Entry 6LR1 (X-ray diffraction, 2.50 A resolution); this record covers chains A and B.

== Chain A (and B) ==
Molecule: Hexachlorobenzene oxidative dehalogenase
From: Nocardioides sp. PD653
Notes: chain B of this document is another copy of the same molecule, construct and numbering; everything in this record applies to it too
Reference sequence: A0A1V1W347 (A0A1V1W347_9ACTN); residue numbers follow UniProt; this construct covers 1-451
Sequence (451 residues; numbered 1 to 451; the number before each row is that of its first residue):
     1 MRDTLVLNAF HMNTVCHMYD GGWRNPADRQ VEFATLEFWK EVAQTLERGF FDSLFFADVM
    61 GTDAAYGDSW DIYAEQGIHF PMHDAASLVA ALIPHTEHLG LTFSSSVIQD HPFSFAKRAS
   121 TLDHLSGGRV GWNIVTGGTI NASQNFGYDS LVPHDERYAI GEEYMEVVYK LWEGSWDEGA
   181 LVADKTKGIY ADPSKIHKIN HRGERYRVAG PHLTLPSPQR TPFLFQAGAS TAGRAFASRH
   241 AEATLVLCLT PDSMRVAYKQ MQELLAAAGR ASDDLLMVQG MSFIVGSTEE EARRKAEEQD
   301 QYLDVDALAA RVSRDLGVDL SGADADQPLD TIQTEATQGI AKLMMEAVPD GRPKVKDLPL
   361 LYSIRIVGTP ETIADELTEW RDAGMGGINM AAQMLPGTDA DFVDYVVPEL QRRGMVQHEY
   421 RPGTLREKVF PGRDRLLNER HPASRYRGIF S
Reported in the primary citation:
  - self-association interface (contacts with another copy of this molecule); pairs are residue here / residue on that copy: Asp58-Lys117 (salt bridge)
  - mutagenesis - F10A, M12A, V59A: abolished catalytic activity on HCB
  - mutagenesis - F10A, M12A, H17A, V59A, H79A, R311L, R314L: decreased binding to HCB
  - mutagenesis - M12A, H17A: decreased catalytic activity on HCB
  - mutagenesis - D315A, Y362F, Y362S: decreased stability
  - mutagenesis - H79A, R311L, R314L: abolished catalytic activity
  - catalytic residues: His17, Asp58, Ser104, Asn133 (proposed by the authors, not directly observed)

== Interface between chain A and chain B ==
Residue-residue contacts (160):
  Asn13(A) with Thr121(B)
  Val15(A) with Tyr190(B), hydrophobic
  Trp23(A) with Asp184(B); Lys185(B), hydrogen bond (backbone-side chain); Gly188(B); Ile189(B); Tyr190(B)
  Arg24(A) with Lys185(B), hydrogen bond (side chain-backbone); Thr186(B), hydrogen bond (side chain-backbone); Gly188(B)
  Asn25(A) with Lys185(B), hydrogen bond (backbone-side chain)
  Pro26(A) with Lys185(B)
  Asp28(A) with Lys185(B), hydrogen bond (backbone-side chain)
  Phe33(A) with Tyr190(B); Leu215(B), hydrophobic
  Ala34(A) with His124(B); Leu125(B)
  Leu36(A) with Ile93(B), hydrophobic; Leu125(B)
  Asp58(A) with Lys117(B), salt bridge
  Val59(A) with Lys117(B), hydrogen bond (backbone-side chain)
  Met60(A) with Phe113(B); Ser114(B); Lys117(B), hydrogen bond; Leu213(B)
  Gly61(A) with Leu213(B)
  Trp70(A) with Ile196(B), hydrophobic
  Asp71(A) with Pro193(B)
  Ala74(A) with Tyr190(B); Ala191(B), hydrogen bond (backbone-backbone); Pro193(B), hydrophobic
  Glu75(A) with Gly188(B); Ile189(B); Tyr190(B), hydrogen bond (backbone-backbone); Ala191(B), hydrogen bond (backbone-backbone); Pro193(B)
  Gln76(A) with Gly188(B), hydrogen bond (side chain-backbone)
  Phe80(A) with Trp176(B), hydrophobic; Ile196(B), hydrophobic; His212(B); Leu213(B), hydrophobic
  Pro81(A) with Tyr190(B); Leu213(B); Leu215(B), hydrophobic
  Met82(A) with Lys117(B); Leu213(B), hydrogen bond (backbone-backbone); Thr214(B)
  His83(A) with Lys117(B); Thr121(B); His124(B); Thr214(B); Leu215(B), hydrogen bond (side chain-backbone)
  Asp84(A) with Lys117(B); Arg118(B), salt bridge; Thr121(B), hydrogen bond (backbone-side chain)
  Ser87(A) with Ala90(B); Arg118(B); Thr121(B); Leu122(B)
  Leu88(A) with Leu125(B), hydrophobic
  Ala90(A) with Ser87(B); Ala90(B), hydrophobic; Ala91(B)
  Ala91(A) with Ala90(B); Pro94(B)
  Ile93(A) with Leu36(B), hydrophobic
  Pro94(A) with Leu36(B), hydrophobic; Ala91(B); Pro94(B), hydrophobic; His95(B)
  His95(A) with Pro94(B)
  Gln109(A) with Asp110(B); Ser114(B), hydrogen bond (backbone-side chain)
  Asp110(A) with Gln109(B)
  His111(A) with Asn145(B); Phe146(B)
  Phe113(A) with Met60(B); Asn145(B)
  Ser114(A) with Met60(B); Gln109(B), hydrogen bond (side chain-backbone); Phe146(B)
  Lys117(A) with Asp58(B), salt bridge; Val59(B), hydrogen bond (side chain-backbone); Met60(B); Met82(B); His83(B); Asp84(B)
  Arg118(A) with Asp84(B), salt bridge; Ser87(B); Arg118(B)
  Thr121(A) with His83(B); Asp84(B), hydrogen bond (side chain-backbone); Ser87(B)
  Leu122(A) with Ser87(B)
  His124(A) with Ala34(B); His83(B)
  Leu125(A) with Ala34(B); Leu36(B); Ser87(B); Leu88(B), hydrophobic
  Asn141(A) with Gly210(B), hydrogen bond (side chain-backbone)
  Gln144(A) with Arg207(B); Val208(B); Ala209(B), hydrogen bond (backbone-backbone)
  Asn145(A) with His111(B); Phe113(B); Arg207(B); Val208(B); Ala209(B); Gly210(B), hydrogen bond (side chain-backbone)
  Phe146(A) with His111(B); Ser114(B); Arg207(B)
  Gly147(A) with Arg207(B), hydrogen bond (backbone-backbone)
  Trp176(A) with Phe80(B), hydrophobic; Pro81(B), hydrophobic
  Asp184(A) with Trp23(B)
  Lys185(A) with Trp23(B); Arg24(B), hydrogen bond (backbone-side chain); Asn25(B), hydrogen bond (side chain-backbone); Asp28(B), hydrogen bond (side chain-backbone)
  Thr186(A) with Arg24(B), hydrogen bond (backbone-side chain)
  Gly188(A) with Arg24(B); Glu75(B); Gln76(B), hydrogen bond (backbone-side chain)
  Ile189(A) with Trp23(B); Glu75(B)
  Tyr190(A) with Val15(B), hydrophobic; Trp23(B); Phe33(B); Ala74(B); Glu75(B), hydrogen bond (backbone-backbone); Pro81(B)
  Ala191(A) with Ala74(B), hydrogen bond (backbone-backbone); Glu75(B)
  Pro193(A) with Asp71(B); Ala74(B), hydrophobic; Glu75(B)
  Ile196(A) with Phe80(B), hydrophobic
  Arg207(A) with Gln144(B); Asn145(B); Phe146(B); Gly147(B), hydrogen bond (backbone-backbone)
  Val208(A) with Gln144(B); Asn145(B)
  Ala209(A) with Gln144(B), hydrogen bond (backbone-backbone); Asn145(B)
  Gly210(A) with Asn141(B), hydrogen bond (backbone-side chain); Asn145(B), hydrogen bond (backbone-side chain)
  Pro211(A) with Thr62(B)
  His212(A) with Phe80(B)
  Leu213(A) with Met60(B); Phe80(B), hydrophobic; Pro81(B); Met82(B), hydrogen bond (backbone-backbone)
  Thr214(A) with Met82(B); His83(B)
  Leu215(A) with Phe33(B), hydrophobic; Pro81(B), hydrophobic; His83(B), hydrogen bond (backbone-side chain)
Also at the interface, not in a pair above, chain A (72 interface residues in all): Val31, Thr35, Thr62, Gly77, Ala183, Lys187
Also at the interface, not in a pair above, chain B (72 interface residues in all): Asn13, Pro26, Val31, Thr35, Gly61, Trp70, Gly77, Ala183, Lys187, Pro211

== Overview ==
Chain A and chain B each contribute 72 residues to their interface, with 35 hydrogen bonds and 4 salt bridges.
Polar contacts include Asp58(A)-Lys117(B), Asp84(A)-Arg118(B) and Trp23(A)-Lys185(B). From the paper:
catalytic residues His17(A), Asp58(A) and Ser104(A) among others; F10A, M12A and H17A of chain A, among
others, reduce binding to HCB; 10 substitutions were tested in all.
Chain A and chain B are both Hexachlorobenzene oxidative dehalogenase (Nocardioides sp. PD653); the structure,
Hexachlorobenzene Monooxygenase (HcbA1) from Nocardioides sp. strain PD653, was determined by X-ray
diffraction.
